4AJY - chains C and V of the 4 polymer chains in the assembly; structure by X-ray diffraction, 1.73 A resolution.

# Chain C
Name: Transcription elongation factor B polypeptide 1
From: Homo sapiens
Notes: fragment: 17-112
UniProtKB: Q15369 (ELOC_HUMAN); residues 17-112 here correspond to UniProt positions 1-96 (UniProt number = residue number - 16)
Amino-acid sequence (97 residues; row label = number of the first residue in the row):
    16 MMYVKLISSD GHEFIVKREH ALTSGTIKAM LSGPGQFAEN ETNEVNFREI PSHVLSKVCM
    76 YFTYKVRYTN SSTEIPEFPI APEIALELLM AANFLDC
Not modelled in the structure: 16, 50-57
Construct notes: expression tag (16)

# Chain V
Name: Von hippel-lindau disease tumor suppressor
From: Homo sapiens
UniProtKB: P40337 (VHL_HUMAN); residues 54-213 here correspond to UniProt positions 214-373 (UniProt number = residue number + 160)
Amino-acid sequence (163 residues; each row starts with the number of its first residue):
    51 GSHMEAGRPR PVLRSVNSRE PSQVIFCNRS PRVVLPVWLN FDGEPQPYPT LPPGTGRRIH
   111 SYRGHLWLFR DAGTHDGLLV NQTELFVPSL NVDGQPIFAN ITLPVYTLKE RCLQVVRSLV
   171 KPENYRRLDI VRSLYEDLED HPNVQKDLER LTQERIAHQR MGD
Not modelled in the structure: 51-59, 208-213
Construct notes: expression tag (51-53)

# Interface between chain C and chain V
Pairs across the interface (39; chain C residue first):
  Tyr76(C) with Tyr156(V), hydrogen bond (side chain-backbone); Thr157(V); Leu158(V), hydrogen bond (side chain-backbone)
  Tyr83(C) with Val155(V)
  Thr84(C) with Val155(V)
  Asn85(C) with Gln132(V)
  Ser86(C) with Gln132(V)
  Ser87(C) with Gln132(V)
  Glu89(C) with Arg79(V)
  Ile90(C) with Leu153(V); Val155(V), hydrophobic
  Pro91(C) with Leu153(V)
  Glu92(C) with Pro81(V); Arg82(V), salt bridge; Leu153(V); Arg161(V), salt bridge
  Phe93(C) with Leu158(V), hydrophobic; Arg161(V), hydrogen bond (backbone-side chain)
  Ile95(C) with Arg161(V); Cys162(V), hydrophobic
  Pro97(C) with Leu169(V), hydrophobic
  Ala100(C) with Val165(V), hydrophobic
  Leu101(C) with Val166(V), hydrophobic; Ile180(V), hydrophobic
  Leu103(C) with Leu158(V), hydrophobic; Cys162(V), hydrophobic
  Leu104(C) with Lys159(V); Cys162(V); Leu163(V), hydrophobic; Leu184(V), hydrophobic
  Met105(C) with Ile180(V), hydrophobic; Val181(V); Leu184(V), hydrophobic
  Ala107(C) with Leu158(V), hydrophobic; Lys159(V)
  Asn108(C) with Lys159(V), hydrogen bond
  Cys112(C) with Thr157(V); Leu158(V), hydrogen bond (backbone-backbone); Lys159(V), hydrogen bond (backbone-backbone)
Other interface residues (no listed pair), chain C (25 interface residues in all): Val73, Tyr79, Lys80, Thr88
Other interface residues (no listed pair), chain V (24 interface residues in all): Thr152, Pro154, Leu178, Asp179, Ser183

# Summary
25 residues of chain C and 24 residues of chain V are in contact; the contacts include 6 hydrogen bonds and 2
salt bridges. Polar contacts include Glu92(C)-Arg82(V), Glu92(C)-Arg161(V) and Tyr76(C)-Tyr156(V).
Here chain C is Transcription elongation factor B polypeptide 1 and chain V is Von hippel-lindau disease tumor
suppressor, both from Homo sapiens. Entry 4AJY (von Hippel-Lindau protein-ElonginB-ElonginC complex, bound to
Hif1- alpha peptide) was determined by X-ray diffraction, deposited together with 4AWJ, 3ZTC and 3ZTD.
